Entry 1JIX (X-ray diffraction, 1.65 A resolution); this record covers chain A.

[Chain A]
Protein: DNA beta-glucosyltransferase
Source organism: Enterobacteria phage T4
Notes: EC 2.4.1.27
UniProt: P04547 (GSTB_BPT4); numbering as in UniProt (aligned over 1-351)
Sequence (351 residues; numbered 1 to 351; the number before each row is that of its first residue):
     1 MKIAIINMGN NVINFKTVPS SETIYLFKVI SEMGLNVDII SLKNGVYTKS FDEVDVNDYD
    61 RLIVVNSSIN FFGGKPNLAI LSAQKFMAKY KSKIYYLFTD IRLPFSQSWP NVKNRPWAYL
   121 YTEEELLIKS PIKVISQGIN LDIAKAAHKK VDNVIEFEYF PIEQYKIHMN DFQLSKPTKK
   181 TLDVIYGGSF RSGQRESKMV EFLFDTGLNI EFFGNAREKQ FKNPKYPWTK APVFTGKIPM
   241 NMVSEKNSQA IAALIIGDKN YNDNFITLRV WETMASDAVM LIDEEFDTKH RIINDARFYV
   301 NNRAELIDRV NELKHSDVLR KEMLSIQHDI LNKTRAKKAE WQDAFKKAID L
Ligand contacts: UDP (uridine-5'-diphosphate): V18, D100, Y186, G187, G188, S189, R191, R195, F213, G214, K237, I238, P239, M240, V243, I256, Y261, T267, L268, R269, E272

[Overview]
Bound to chain A: UDP.
Chain A is DNA beta-glucosyltransferase (Enterobacteria phage T4); the structure, T4 Phage BGT in Complex with
Ca2+, was determined by X-ray diffraction (same publication as 1JEJ, 1JG6, 1JG7, 1JIU and 1JIV).
